3MGI - chains A and T of the 4 polymer chains in the assembly; structure by X-ray diffraction, 2.60 A resolution.

== Chain A ==
Name: DNA polymerase lambda
Organism: Homo sapiens
Notes: EC 2.7.7.7, 4.2.99.-; fragment: Loop mutant of DNA polymerase lambda; engineered mutation(s): SQEENGQQQ to KGET
UniProtKB: Q9UGP5 (DPOLL_HUMAN); numbering as in UniProt; present here: 242-462, 472-575
Chain sequence (329 residues; numbered 242 to 575; 5 numbers in that range are skipped by the numbering (no residue carries them; nothing is unmodelled there); the number before each row is that of its first residue):
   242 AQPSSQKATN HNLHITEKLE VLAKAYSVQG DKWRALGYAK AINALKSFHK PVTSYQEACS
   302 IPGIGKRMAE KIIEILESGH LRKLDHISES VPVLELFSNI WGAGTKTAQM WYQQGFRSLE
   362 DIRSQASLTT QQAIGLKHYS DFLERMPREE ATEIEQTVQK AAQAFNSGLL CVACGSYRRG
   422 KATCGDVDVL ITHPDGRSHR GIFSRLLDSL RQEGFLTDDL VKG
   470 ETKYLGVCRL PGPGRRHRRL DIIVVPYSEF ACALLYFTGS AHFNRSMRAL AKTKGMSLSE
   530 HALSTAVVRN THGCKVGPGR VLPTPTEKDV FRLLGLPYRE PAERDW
Unresolved in the structure: 242-251
Bound ions: Na+: Ser339, Ile341, Ala344 (shared with 1 residue of chain P); Mg2+: Asp427, Asp429 (together with 2',3'-dideoxy-thymidine-5'-triphosphate)
Residues lining bound ligands: 2',3'-dideoxy-thymidine-5'-triphosphate (D3T): Arg386, Gly416, Ser417, Arg420, Thr424, Cys425, Gly426, Asp427, Asp429, Tyr505, Phe506, Thr507, Gly508, Ser509, Ala510, Asn513, Arg517
Reported in the primary citation:
  - catalytic residues: Asp427, Asp429, Asp490

== Chain T ==
Molecule: 11-nt DNA strand
Sequence (11 nucleotides; numbered 1 to 11; the number before each row is that of its first residue):
     1 CGGCAATACT G

== Chain A / chain T interface ==
Pairs across the interface - 28 pairs, chain A then chain T:
  Trp274(A) with DC4(T), stacking on the base
  Leu277(A) with DC4(T), sugar contact
  Gln372(A) with DT10(T), sugar contact
  Val462(A) with DC9(T), phosphate contact; DT10(T), phosphate contact
  Lys463(A) with DC9(T), phosphate contact; DT10(T), hydrogen bond to the phosphate
  Gly464(A) with DC9(T), phosphate contact
  Glu470(A) with DC9(T), hydrogen bond to the phosphate
  Thr471(A) with DC9(T), hydrogen bond to the phosphate
  Lys472(A) with DA8(T), phosphate contact; DC9(T), hydrogen bond to the phosphate
  Arg514(A) with DA5(T), salt bridge to the phosphate
  Arg517(A) with DA5(T), hydrogen bond to the base; DA6(T), hydrogen bond to the sugar
  Lys521(A) with DC4(T), salt bridge to the phosphate; DA6(T), salt bridge to the phosphate
  Leu527(A) with DA6(T), sugar contact
  Ser528(A) with DA6(T), phosphate contact; DT7(T), sugar contact
  Glu529(A) with DT7(T), sugar contact; DA8(T), sugar contact
  His530(A) with DT7(T), hydrogen bond to the phosphate; DA8(T), salt bridge to the phosphate
  Arg538(A) with DA6(T), salt bridge to the phosphate
  His541(A) with DG3(T), salt bridge to the phosphate
  Lys544(A) with DA6(T), sugar contact; DT7(T), salt bridge to the phosphate
Interface residues without a listed pair, chain A (23 interface residues in all): Thr371, Leu461, Ala518, Ser526
Interface residues without a listed pair, chain T (9 interface residues in all): DG11

== In short ==
23 residues of chain A and 9 residues of chain T are in contact, with 7 hydrogen bonds, 7 salt bridges and 1
aromatic stacking contact. Polar pairs include Arg517(A)-DA5(T), Arg517(A)-DA6(T) and Lys463(A)-DT10(T). Bound
to chain A: 2',3'-dideoxy-thymidine-5'-triphosphate. The Na+ site is built by Ser339(A), Ile341(A) and
Ala344(A). From the paper: catalytic residues Asp427(A), Asp429(A) and Asp490(A).
Chain A is DNA polymerase lambda (Homo sapiens) and chain T is an 11-nt DNA strand; the structure, Ternary
complex of a DNA polymerase lambda loop mutant, was determined by X-ray diffraction (same publication as
3MGH).
